3I31 - chain A; structure by X-ray diffraction, 1.80 A resolution.

Chain A:
Molecule: Heat resistant RNA dependent ATPase
Organism: Thermus thermophilus
UniProtKB: Q72GF3 (Q72GF3_THET2); residues 424-510 here correspond to UniProt positions 431-517 (UniProt number = residue number + 7)
Chain sequence (88 residues; numbered 423 to 510; the number before each row is that of its first residue):
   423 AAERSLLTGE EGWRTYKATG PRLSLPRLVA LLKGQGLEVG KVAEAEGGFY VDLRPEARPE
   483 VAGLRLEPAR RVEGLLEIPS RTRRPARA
Not modelled in the structure: 499-510
Construct notes: expression tag (423)
Ion coordination: Na+ site 1 near Glu433 (its only coordinating residue here); Na+ site 2 near Glu466 (its only coordinating residue here); Zn2+ near Glu468 (its only coordinating residue here)
Reported in the primary citation:
  - contacts within the chain: Ser427-Asp474 (hydrogen bond), Leu428-Thr437 (backbone contact), Leu429-Tyr472

In short:
From the paper: contacts within the chain involving Ser427, Asp474 and Leu428 among others.
Chain A is Heat resistant RNA dependent ATPase (Thermus thermophilus); the structure, Hera helicase RNA
binding domain is an RRM fold, was determined by X-ray diffraction.
